4F4T - chains A and B of the 4 polymer chains in the assembly; structure by X-ray diffraction, 1.64 A resolution.

Chain A:
Name: Insulin A chain
From: Homo sapiens
UniProtKB: P01308 (INS_HUMAN); residues 1-21 here correspond to UniProt positions 90-110 (UniProt number = residue number + 89)
Amino-acid sequence (21 residues; each row starts with the number of its first residue):
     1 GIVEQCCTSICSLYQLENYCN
Disulfide bonds: Cys6-Cys11

Chain B:
Name: Insulin B chain
From: Homo sapiens
UniProtKB: P01308 (INS_HUMAN); residues 1-30 here correspond to UniProt positions 25-54 (UniProt number = residue number + 24)
Amino-acid sequence (30 residues; row label = number of the first residue in the row):
     1 FVNQHLCGSHLVEALYLVCGERGFFYTPKT
Ion coordination: Zn2+ near His10 (its only coordinating residue here)

Chain A / chain B interface:
Pairs across the interface (42):
  Gly1(A) with Thr30(B), hydrogen bond (backbone-side chain)
  Ile2(A) with Leu11(B), hydrophobic; Leu15(B), hydrophobic
  Val3(A) with Pro28(B), hydrophobic
  Glu4(A) with Thr30(B)
  Cys6(A) with Gln4(B); His5(B); Leu6(B), hydrogen bond (backbone-backbone); Leu11(B), hydrophobic
  Cys7(A) with His5(B); Leu6(B), hydrogen bond (backbone-backbone); Cys7(B), disulfide
  Thr8(A) with His5(B), hydrogen bond (backbone-side chain)
  Ser9(A) with His5(B)
  Ile10(A) with Asn3(B); Gln4(B); His5(B)
  Cys11(A) with Asn3(B); Gln4(B), hydrogen bond (backbone-backbone)
  Ser12(A) with Val2(B); Asn3(B)
  Leu13(A) with Phe1(B), hydrophobic; Val2(B); Val18(B), hydrophobic
  Tyr14(A) with Phe1(B)
  Leu16(A) with Leu6(B), hydrophobic; Leu11(B), hydrophobic; Ala14(B), hydrophobic; Leu15(B); Val18(B), hydrophobic
  Glu17(A) with Val18(B); Arg22(B), salt bridge
  Tyr19(A) with Leu15(B), hydrophobic; Phe24(B); Phe25(B), hydrogen bond (backbone-backbone)
  Cys20(A) with Cys19(B), disulfide; Arg22(B); Gly23(B)
  Asn21(A) with Arg22(B), hydrogen bond (backbone-side chain); Gly23(B), hydrogen bond (backbone-backbone); Phe24(B); Phe25(B)
Interface residues without a listed pair, chain A (19 interface residues in all): Asn18
Interface residues without a listed pair, chain B (20 interface residues in all): Tyr26, Thr27
Inter-chain disulfides: Cys7(A)-Cys7(B), Cys20(A)-Cys19(B)

Summary:
Chain A and chain B form an interface of 19 and 20 residues respectively, with 2 disulfide bonds, 8 hydrogen
bonds and 1 salt bridge. Among the polar pairs are Glu17(A)-Arg22(B), Gly1(A)-Thr30(B) and Thr8(A)-His5(B).
Chain A is Insulin A chain and chain B is Insulin B chain, both from Homo sapiens; the structure, Human
Insulin, was determined by X-ray diffraction (same publication as 4EWW, 4EWX, 4EWZ, 4EX0, 4EX1, 4EXX and 17
further entries).
